PDB entry 8TEK | electron microscopy, 3.60 A resolution | chains M and O of the 10 polymer chains in the assembly

# Chain M
Molecule: Cilia- and flagella-associated protein 91
Organism: Tetrahymena thermophila
Reference sequence: I7LWP7 (I7LWP7_TETTS); numbering as in UniProt (aligned over 1-644)
Chain sequence (644 residues; each row starts with the number of its first residue):
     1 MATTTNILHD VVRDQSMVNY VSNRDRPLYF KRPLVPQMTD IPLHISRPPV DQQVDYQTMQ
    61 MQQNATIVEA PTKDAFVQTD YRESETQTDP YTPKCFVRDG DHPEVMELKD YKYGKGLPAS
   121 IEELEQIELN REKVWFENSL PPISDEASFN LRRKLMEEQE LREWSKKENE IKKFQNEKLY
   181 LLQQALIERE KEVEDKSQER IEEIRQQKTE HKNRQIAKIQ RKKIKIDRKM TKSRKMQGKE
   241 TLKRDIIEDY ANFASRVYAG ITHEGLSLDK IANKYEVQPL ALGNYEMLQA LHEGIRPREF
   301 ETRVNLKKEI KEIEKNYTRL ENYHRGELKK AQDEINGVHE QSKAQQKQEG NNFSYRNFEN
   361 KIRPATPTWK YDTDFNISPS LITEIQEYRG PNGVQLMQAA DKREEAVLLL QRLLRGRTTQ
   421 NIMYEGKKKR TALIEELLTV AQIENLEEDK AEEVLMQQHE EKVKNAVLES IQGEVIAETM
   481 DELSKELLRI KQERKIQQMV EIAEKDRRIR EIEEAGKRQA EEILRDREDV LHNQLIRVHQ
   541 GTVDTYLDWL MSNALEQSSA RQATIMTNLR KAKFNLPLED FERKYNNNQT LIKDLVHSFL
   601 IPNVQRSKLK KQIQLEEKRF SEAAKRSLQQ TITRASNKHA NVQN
Unresolved in the structure: 1-168, 306-320, 348-644

# Chain O
Molecule: Coiled-coil protein, putative
Organism: Tetrahymena thermophila
Reference sequence: Q233L0 (Q233L0_TETTS); residue numbers follow UniProt; this construct covers 1-893
Chain sequence (893 residues; row label = number of the first residue in the row):
     1 MSNQQGPEDN NLEDDMAYLP ADHPLLAKLQ IDLTKQLTDE HERVDQKLIE IDANLKKLEK
    61 TKEDIGVRLY SVQQQLAENQ MNFEQAHENY NWVQKLRIEA EQKLKTESEV YDAKKKELEE
   121 LRKKYLKAQD ELSKLTRTLY QINEFNQQMK GQIINTKTNT YRAEENVVNL EAQKKKQDLL
   181 IDTMNEEIKR QTEQKTILTA QLISQKEETE QAKQILKEAH LEMQKIIASK KNLLERWQKS
   241 LMTMQRMDNA LQAIKEALKG QQELNLQIGT ELNGVNAEIR KETEIQESLE GKNKKFDYEK
   301 DYLQKKYNEL QEEKSKLEAQ INLLTQSLRQ TETEAGRAEI DKRNIEDQMN LIETNIMKLH
   361 TETKKLWEDL VHQKSEHTTI EKTATNLNKQ ANQISIEIED KSVELENLLN EIARVKIDQL
   421 NTLSQIEVLE NKRREVIKER EEKEITVATY EVQIRQGHDL NEKKQHEVGR LNREHDKLSS
   481 VQSDMSRGPL EAKRNNLIRK TQELGKENDL MQREWIKKQT LLVTQNNRLN KIEEDVSQLK
   541 TKQTILEQKK LRLNNNYRIY EKDIREIQNA LKNLRNEMNK LNDAIYRNKE KQQKLDNENF
   601 NIKSEFVEKL KELEKESVKL EVEIDRLKEE KADLLAEIVE SERQILLWER KIQLEKEMQD
   661 ALDPTVGQTE IQELKREIHR MELRLDDLRK KQEAIIAEME RAVYKRETIQ LKYMNKDKTF
   721 SNSNSMSQKS SSISAASDNS AQITKKIAQL KTTLNQTTRN AEQMEKAIKN KKIELDDLNA
   781 QIEGNNDNLQ KLESDCYNKN IELTKHKLER STNILSISCM QNKAKKLEDL VAGKARLSVP
   841 EATLMTKYEE LRDKNQEIKE ALQKLCDDAP QYVEVLNYLI DLNVGDDDED QEQ
Unresolved in the structure: 1-515, 664-668, 699-893

# How chain M and chain O interact
Pairs across the interface (16; chain M residue first):
  I171(M) with R650(O); Q653(O)
  Q175(M) with L646(O)
  K178(M) with L646(O)
  L182(M) with V639(O), hydrophobic; E642(O)
  L186(M) with I638(O), hydrophobic
  K330(M) with T544(O); I545(O); Q548(O)
  D333(M) with T541(O); T544(O), hydrogen bond
  E334(M) with I545(O)
  N336(M) with T541(O), hydrogen bond
  G337(M) with T541(O)
  E340(M) with Q538(O)
Interface residues without a listed pair, chain M (13 interface residues in all): F174, K343
Interface residues without a listed pair, chain O (14 interface residues in all): L635, R643, L647

# In short
The interface between chain M and chain O involves 13 residues on one side and 14 on the other; the contacts
include 2 hydrogen bonds. Polar pairs include D333(M)-T544(O) and N336(M)-T541(O).
Here chain M is Cilia- and flagella-associated protein 91 and chain O is Coiled-coil protein, putative, both
from Tetrahymena thermophila. Entry 8TEK (Baseplate of Nexin-dynein regulatory complex from Tetrahymena
thermophila) was determined by electron microscopy (same publication as 8TID and 8TH8).
